Entry 6ZVL (X-ray diffraction, 1.30 A resolution); this record covers chain A.

# Chain A
Protein: Palmitoleoyl-protein carboxylesterase NOTUM
Organism: Homo sapiens
Notes: EC 3.1.1.98
UniProt: Q6P988 (NOTUM_HUMAN); residues 81-451 here = UniProt positions 81-451
Chain sequence (383 residues; numbered 78 to 460; the number before each row is that of its first residue):
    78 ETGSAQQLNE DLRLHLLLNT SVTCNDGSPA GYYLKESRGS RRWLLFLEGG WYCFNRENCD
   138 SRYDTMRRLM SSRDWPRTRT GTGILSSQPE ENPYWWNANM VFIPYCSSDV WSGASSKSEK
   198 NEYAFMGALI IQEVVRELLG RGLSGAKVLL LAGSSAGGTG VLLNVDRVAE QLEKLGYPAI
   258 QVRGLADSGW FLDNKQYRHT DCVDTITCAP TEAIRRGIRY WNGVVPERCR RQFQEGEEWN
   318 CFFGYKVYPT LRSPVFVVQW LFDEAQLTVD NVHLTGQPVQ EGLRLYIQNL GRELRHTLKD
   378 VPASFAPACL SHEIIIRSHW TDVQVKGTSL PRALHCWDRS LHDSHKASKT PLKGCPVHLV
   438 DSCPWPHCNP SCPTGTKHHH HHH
Unresolved in the structure: 78-85, 276-284, 352-354, 420-426, 453-460
Disulfide bonds: C101-C183, C130-C136, C306-C318, C386-C449, C413-C432, C440-C445
Glycans and other covalent adducts: N-acetylglucosamine (NAG) linked to N96
Sequence notes: expression tag (78-80, 452-460); engineered mutation S330 (Cys in Q6P988)
Small-molecule neighbours: QR2 (5-[4-chloranyl-3-(trifluoromethyl)phenyl]-3H-1,3,4-oxadiazol-2-one): G126, G127, W128, Y129, V187, S232, A233, T236, F268, P287, I291, F319, F320, A342, V346, H389
Curated features (UniProtKB/Swiss-Prot):
  - active site (Charge relay system): S232, D340, H389
  - modified residue: S81 (Phosphoserine)
  - glycosylation: N96 (N-linked (GlcNAc...) asparagine)
  - mutagenesis: S232 (S232A: Abolishes enzyme activity. Unable to mediate serine depalmitoleoylation of WNT proteins)
Reported in the primary citation:
  - binding site for QR2: G127, W128, S232, I291
  - catalytic residues: S232, D340, H389 (citing earlier work)

# In short
Chain A binds compound QR2. Covalently linked N-acetylglucosamine: at N96. From UniProt: 3 active-site
residues and one mutagenesis site. The paper reports catalytic residues S232, D340 and H389; a binding site
for QR2 at G127, W128 and S232 among others.
Chain A is Palmitoleoyl-protein carboxylesterase NOTUM (Homo sapiens); the structure, ARUK3000263 complex with
Notum, was determined by X-ray diffraction, deposited together with 6ZUV.
